Entry 6DB7 (X-ray diffraction, 2.21 A resolution); this record covers chains H and L of the 3 polymer chains in the assembly.

[Chain H]
Molecule: Human monoclonal anti-HIV-1 gp120 V3 antibody 1334 Fab heavy chain
Source organism: Homo sapiens
Notes: antibody fragment or engineered binder
Chain sequence (238 residues; numbered 1 to 220 plus 18 insertion-coded residues; the number before each row is that of its first residue; a row labelled like 82A-82C holds insertion residues (82A, then the next letters in order)):
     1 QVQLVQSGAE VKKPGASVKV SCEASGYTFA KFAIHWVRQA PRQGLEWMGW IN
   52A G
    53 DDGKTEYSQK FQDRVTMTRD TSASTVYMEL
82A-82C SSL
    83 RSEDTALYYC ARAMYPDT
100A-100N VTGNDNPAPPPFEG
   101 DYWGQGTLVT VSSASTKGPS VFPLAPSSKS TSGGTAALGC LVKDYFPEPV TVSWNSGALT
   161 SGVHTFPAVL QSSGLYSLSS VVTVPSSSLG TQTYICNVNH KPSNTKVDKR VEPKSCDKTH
Disordered / not traced: 217-220
Disulfide bonds: Cys22-Cys92, Cys140-Cys196

[Chain L]
Molecule: Human monoclonal anti-HIV-1 gp120 V3 antibody 1334 Fab light chain
Source organism: Homo sapiens
Notes: antibody fragment or engineered binder
Chain sequence (214 residues; numbered 1 to 212 plus 3 insertion-coded residues; 1 number in that range is skipped by the numbering (no residue carries it; nothing is unmodelled there); the number before each row is that of its first residue; a row labelled like 95A-95B holds insertion residues (95A, then the next letters in order)):
     1 SYELTQPPS
    11 VSVSPGQTAR ITCSGDALPK EYAYWYQQKS GQAPVLVIYE DTRRPSGIPE RFSGSSSGTM
    71 ATLTVSGAHV DDEADYYCYS RDTSA
95A-95B NQ
    96 WVFGGGTKLT V
  106A L
   107 GQPKAAPSVT LFPPSSEELQ ANKATLVCLI SDFYPGAVTV AWKADSSPVK AGVETTTPSK
   167 QSNNKYAASS YLSLTPEQWK SHRSYSCQVT HEGSTVEKTV APTECS
Disordered / not traced: 210-212
Disulfide bonds: Cys23-Cys88, Cys134-Cys193

[How chain H and chain L interact]
Contacting residue pairs (72; chain H residue first):
  His35(H) - Tyr89(L)  hydrogen bond
  His35(H) - Trp96(L)
  Gln39(H) - Gln38(L)  hydrogen bond
  Gln39(H) - Tyr87(L)  hydrogen bond
  Gln43(H) - Tyr87(L)
  Gly44(H) - Tyr87(L)
  Leu45(H) - Pro44(L)  hydrophobic
  Leu45(H) - Tyr87(L)
  Leu45(H) - Phe98(L)
  Glu46(H) - Phe98(L)
  Trp47(H) - Tyr89(L)
  Trp47(H) - Gln95B(L)
  Trp47(H) - Trp96(L)
  Trp47(H) - Phe98(L)
  Trp50(H) - Arg91(L)
  Trp50(H) - Trp96(L)
  Glu58(H) - Arg91(L)  salt bridge
  Glu58(H) - Asn95A(L)
  Ser60(H) - Gln95B(L)  hydrogen bond
  Gln61(H) - Ala95(L)
  Gln61(H) - Gln95B(L)  hydrogen bond (backbone-side chain)
  Tyr91(H) - Ala43(L)  hydrophobic
  Met96(H) - Tyr34(L)  hydrophobic
  Met96(H) - Tyr36(L)
  Met96(H) - Tyr89(L)  hydrophobic
  Tyr97(H) - Tyr34(L)  hydrogen bond
  Tyr97(H) - Glu50(L)  hydrogen bond
  Phe100L(H) - Leu46(L)  hydrophobic
  Phe100L(H) - Tyr49(L)  hydrophobic
  Asp101(H) - Val45(L)
  Asp101(H) - Leu46(L)  hydrogen bond (side chain-backbone)
  Trp103(H) - Tyr36(L)  hydrophobic
  Trp103(H) - Pro44(L)  hydrophobic
  Phe122(H) - Ser121(L)
  Phe122(H) - Glu124(L)
  Pro123(H) - Ser121(L)
  Pro123(H) - Glu123(L)
  Leu124(H) - Phe118(L)  hydrophobic
  Ala125(H) - Phe118(L)
  Ala137(H) - Thr116(L)
  Ala137(H) - Phe118(L)
  Leu138(H) - Phe118(L)  hydrophobic
  Leu141(H) - Thr131(L)
  Leu141(H) - Val133(L)  hydrophobic
  Leu141(H) - Tyr177(L)  hydrophobic
  Lys143(H) - Glu124(L)  salt bridge
  Lys143(H) - Lys129(L)
  Lys143(H) - Thr131(L)
  His164(H) - Ser137(L)
  His164(H) - Gln167(L)
  His164(H) - Ala173(L)
  Phe166(H) - Leu135(L)  hydrophobic
  Phe166(H) - Ile136(L)
  Phe166(H) - Ala174(L)
  Pro167(H) - Thr162(L)
  Pro167(H) - Ser165(L)
  Pro167(H) - Ser175(L)
  Ala168(H) - Thr162(L)
  Val169(H) - Glu160(L)
  Val169(H) - Thr162(L)
  Val169(H) - Tyr177(L)  hydrophobic
  Gln171(H) - Glu160(L)
  Ser172(H) - Glu160(L)  hydrogen bond
  Leu178(H) - Tyr177(L)
  Ser179(H) - Val133(L)
  Ser179(H) - Leu135(L)
  Ser179(H) - Tyr177(L)  hydrogen bond
  Val181(H) - Phe118(L)  hydrophobic
  Val181(H) - Leu135(L)  hydrophobic
  Lys209(H) - Glu123(L)  salt bridge
  Lys214(H) - Ser122(L)
  Cys216(H) - Thr209(L)
Interface residues without a listed pair, chain H (47 interface residues in all): Val37, Tyr59, Ser120, Val121, Lys129, Ser130, Gly139, Leu170, Ser177
Interface residues without a listed pair, chain L (42 interface residues in all): Gln42, Pro55, Thr161, Lys204

[Summary]
Chain H and chain L form an interface of 47 and 42 residues respectively, with 10 hydrogen bonds and 3 salt
bridges. Among the polar pairs are Glu58(H)-Arg91(L), Lys143(H)-Glu124(L) and Lys209(H)-Glu123(L).
Chain H is Human monoclonal anti-HIV-1 gp120 V3 antibody 1334 Fab heavy chain and chain L is Human monoclonal
anti-HIV-1 gp120 V3 antibody 1334 Fab light chain, both from Homo sapiens; the structure, Crystal structure of
anti-HIV-1 V3 Fab 1334 in complex with a HIV-1 gp120 V3 peptide from ..., was determined by X-ray diffraction
(same publication as 6DB5).
